4K4W - chains A and C of the 3 polymer chains in the assembly; structure by X-ray diffraction, 2.69 A resolution.

[Chain A]
Molecule: RNA-directed RNA polymerase 3D-POL
From: Human poliovirus 1
Notes: EC 2.7.7.48
UniProt: P03300 (POLG_POL1M); residues 1-461 here correspond to UniProt positions 1749-2209 (UniProt number = residue number + 1748)
Chain sequence (471 residues; each row starts with the number of its first residue):
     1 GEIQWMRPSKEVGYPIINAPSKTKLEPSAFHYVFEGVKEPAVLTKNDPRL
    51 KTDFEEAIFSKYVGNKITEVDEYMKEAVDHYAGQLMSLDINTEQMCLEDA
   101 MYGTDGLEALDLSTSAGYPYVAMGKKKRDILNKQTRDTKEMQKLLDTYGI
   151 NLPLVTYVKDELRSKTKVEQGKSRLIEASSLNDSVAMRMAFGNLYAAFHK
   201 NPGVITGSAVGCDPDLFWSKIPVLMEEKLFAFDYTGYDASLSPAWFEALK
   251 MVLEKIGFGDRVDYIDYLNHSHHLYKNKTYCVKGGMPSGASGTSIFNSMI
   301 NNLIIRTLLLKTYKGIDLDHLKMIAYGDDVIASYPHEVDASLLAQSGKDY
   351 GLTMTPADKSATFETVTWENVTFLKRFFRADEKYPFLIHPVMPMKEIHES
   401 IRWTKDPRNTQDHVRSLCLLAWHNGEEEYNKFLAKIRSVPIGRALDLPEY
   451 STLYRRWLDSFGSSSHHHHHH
Not modelled in the structure: 463-471
Construct notes: engineered mutation Ala290 (Cys2038 in P03300), Asp446 (Leu2194 in P03300); expression tag (462-471)
UniProt features mapped onto this chain:
  - binding site (Mg(2+)): Asp233, Asp328
What the authors report for this chain:
  - catalytic residues: Asp233 (citing earlier work)

[Chain C]
Molecule: 18-nt RNA strand
Sequence (18 nucleotides; row label = number of the first residue in the row):
   684 UGUUCGACGAGAGAGACC
Not modelled in the structure: 684-687

[Interface between chain A and chain C]
Pairs across the interface (24; chain A residue first):
  Arg128(A) with A695(C), salt bridge to the phosphate
  Lys133(A) with A693(C), phosphate contact; G694(C), salt bridge to the phosphate
  Gln134(A) with A693(C), hydrogen bond to the sugar
  Ser294(A) with C701(C), base contact
  Tyr326(A) with C701(C), hydrogen bond to the sugar
  Gly327(A) with C701(C), sugar contact
  Asp328(A) with C701(C), phosphate contact
  Asp329(A) with C701(C), phosphate contact
  Leu374(A) with C700(C), sugar contact
  Lys375(A) with C700(C), salt bridge to the phosphate; C701(C), phosphate contact
  Ser400(A) with G698(C), phosphate contact; A699(C), hydrogen bond to the phosphate
  Lys405(A) with G698(C), phosphate contact
  Asn409(A) with G696(C), hydrogen bond to the sugar; A697(C), sugar contact
  Asp412(A) with G696(C), hydrogen bond to the base; A697(C), sugar contact
  His413(A) with A697(C), sugar contact; G698(C), sugar contact
  Ser416(A) with G698(C), hydrogen bond to the sugar
  Leu417(A) with G698(C), sugar contact
  Leu420(A) with A699(C), sugar contact
Other interface residues (no listed pair), chain A (21 interface residues in all): Arg376, Met392, Glu396

[Summary]
21 residues of chain A and 9 residues of chain C are in contact, with 6 hydrogen bonds and 3 salt bridges.
Polar contacts include Asp412(A)-G696(C), Gln134(A)-A693(C) and Tyr326(A)-C701(C). UniProt lists Mg2+-binding
residues Asp233(A) and Asp328(A) on chain A. From the paper: the catalytic residue Asp233(A).
Chain A is RNA-directed RNA polymerase 3D-POL (Human poliovirus 1) and chain C is an 18-nt RNA strand; the
structure, Poliovirus polymerase elongation complex (r5+2_form), was determined by X-ray diffraction together
with 4K4S, 4K4T, 4K4U, 4K4V, 4K4X, 4K4Y, 4K4Z and 4K50 from the same study.
